Entry 2PG1 (X-ray diffraction, 2.80 A resolution); this record covers chains A and I of the 6 polymer chains in the assembly.

Chain A:
Molecule: Dynein light chain 1, cytoplasmic
Source organism: Drosophila melanogaster
UniProtKB: Q24117 (DYL1_DROME); numbering as in UniProt (aligned over 1-89)
Sequence (91 residues; each row starts with the number of its first residue; numbers below 1 keep their minus sign (Met-1 is residue -1)):
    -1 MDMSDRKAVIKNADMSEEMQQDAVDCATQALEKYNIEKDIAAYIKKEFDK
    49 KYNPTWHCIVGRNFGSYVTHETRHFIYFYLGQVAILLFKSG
Not modelled in the structure: -1 to 4
Construct notes: cloning artifact (-1 to 0)

Chain I:
Molecule: Cytoplasmic dynein 1 intermediate chain 2
Source organism: Rattus norvegicus
Notes: fragment: LC binding site, sequence database residues 132-164
UniProtKB: Q62871 (DC1I2_RAT); residues 106-138 here correspond to UniProt positions 132-164 (UniProt number = residue number + 26)
Sequence (33 residues; numbered 106 to 138; the number before each row is that of its first residue):
   106 GRGPIKLGMAKITQVDFPPREIVTYTKETQTPV
Not modelled in the structure: 106-110, 138

Chain A / chain I interface:
Contacting residue pairs (32; chain A residue first):
  Asn10(A) - Lys132(I)
  Arg60(A) - Thr136(I)
  Asn61(A) - Thr136(I)
  Phe62(A) - Thr134(I)
  Phe62(A) - Gln135(I)
  Phe62(A) - Thr136(I)  hydrogen bond (backbone-side chain)
  Gly63(A) - Thr134(I)
  Gly63(A) - Gln135(I)
  Ser64(A) - Glu133(I)
  Ser64(A) - Thr134(I)  hydrogen bond
  Tyr65(A) - Thr131(I)
  Tyr65(A) - Lys132(I)
  Tyr65(A) - Glu133(I)
  Val66(A) - Tyr130(I)
  Val66(A) - Thr131(I)
  Val66(A) - Lys132(I)  hydrogen bond (backbone-backbone)
  Thr67(A) - Tyr130(I)
  Thr67(A) - Thr131(I)
  His68(A) - Thr129(I)
  His68(A) - Tyr130(I)  hydrogen bond (backbone-backbone)
  His68(A) - Lys132(I)
  Glu69(A) - Ile127(I)
  Glu69(A) - Val128(I)
  Thr70(A) - Val128(I)  hydrogen bond (side chain-backbone)
  Thr70(A) - Tyr130(I)
  Phe73(A) - Lys132(I)
  Tyr75(A) - Thr134(I)
  Tyr75(A) - Gln135(I)
  Tyr75(A) - Thr136(I)
  Tyr77(A) - Gln135(I)  hydrogen bond (side chain-backbone)
  Tyr77(A) - Thr136(I)
  Tyr77(A) - Pro137(I)
Interface residues without a listed pair, chain A (18 interface residues in all): Asp12, Ala82, Leu84

Summary:
18 residues of chain A face 11 of chain I across their interface, with 6 hydrogen bonds. Among the polar pairs
are Phe62(A)-Thr136(I), Ser64(A)-Thr134(I) and Thr70(A)-Val128(I).
Chain A is Dynein light chain 1, cytoplasmic (Drosophila melanogaster) and chain I is Cytoplasmic dynein 1
intermediate chain 2 (Rattus norvegicus); the structure, Structural analysis of a cytoplasmic dynein Light
Chain-Intermediate Chain complex, was determined by X-ray diffraction.
